PDB entry 8AHL | electron microscopy, 4.10 A resolution (low resolution: residue-level contacts below are approximate; hydrogen-bond / salt-bridge calls are withheld) | chains G and H of the 12 polymer chains in the assembly

== Chain G (and H) ==
Molecule: Crescentin
Organism: Caulobacter vibrioides
Notes: chain H of this document is another copy of the same molecule, construct and numbering; everything in this record applies to it too
Reference sequence: A0A8F8EC09 (A0A8F8EC09_CAUVI); the construct has insertions or renumbered stretches relative to UniProt, so the offset changes along the chain: 1-405 = UniProt 1-405; 409-460 = UniProt 406-457
Amino-acid sequence (460 residues; each row starts with the number of its first residue):
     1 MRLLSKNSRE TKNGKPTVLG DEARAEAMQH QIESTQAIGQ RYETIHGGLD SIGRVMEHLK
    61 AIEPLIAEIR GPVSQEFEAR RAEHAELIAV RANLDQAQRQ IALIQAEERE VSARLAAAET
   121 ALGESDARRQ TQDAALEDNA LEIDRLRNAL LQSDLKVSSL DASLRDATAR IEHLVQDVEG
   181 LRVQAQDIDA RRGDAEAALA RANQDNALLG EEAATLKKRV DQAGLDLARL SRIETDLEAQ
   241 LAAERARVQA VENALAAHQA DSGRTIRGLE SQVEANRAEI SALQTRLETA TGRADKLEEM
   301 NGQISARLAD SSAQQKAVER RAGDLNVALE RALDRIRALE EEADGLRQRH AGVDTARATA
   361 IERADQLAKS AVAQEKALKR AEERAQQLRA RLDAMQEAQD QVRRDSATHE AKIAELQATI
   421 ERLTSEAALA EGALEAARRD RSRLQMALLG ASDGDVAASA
Disordered / not traced: 1-38, 194-460 (chain H: 1-30, 194-460)
Differences from the reference sequence: insertion (406-408)
From the paper describing this entry:
  - self-association interface (contacts with another copy of this molecule); pairs are residue here / residue on that copy: Glu43-Ser74, Glu57-Glu63

== Chain G / chain H interface ==
Residue-residue contacts - 84 pairs, chain G then chain H:
  Tyr42(G) with Tyr42(H)
  Phe77(G) with Phe77(H)
  Arg80(G) with Arg81(H)
  Glu83(G) with Arg81(H); His84(H)
  His84(G) with Arg81(H); Glu83(H); His84(H)
  Leu87(G) with Leu87(H); Ile88(H); Arg91(H)
  Val90(G) with Val90(H)
  Arg91(G) with Leu87(H)
  Asn93(G) with Leu94(H)
  Leu94(G) with Val90(H); Asn93(H); Leu94(H)
  Ala97(G) with Gln98(H); Ile101(H)
  Gln100(G) with Ile101(H)
  Ile101(G) with Ala97(H); Gln100(H); Ile101(H)
  Ile104(G) with Ile104(H); Gln105(H)
  Gln105(G) with Ile104(H)
  Glu107(G) with Glu108(H)
  Glu108(G) with Glu107(H); Glu108(H)
  Val111(G) with Glu108(H); Val111(H); Leu115(H)
  Arg114(G) with Leu115(H)
  Leu115(G) with Val111(H); Arg114(H); Leu115(H)
  Ala118(G) with Ala118(H); Leu122(H)
  Glu119(G) with Arg114(H)
  Ala121(G) with Leu122(H)
  Leu122(G) with Ala121(H); Leu122(H)
  Ser125(G) with Ser125(H); Arg129(H)
  Arg128(G) with Arg129(H)
  Arg129(G) with Arg128(H); Arg129(H)
  Gln132(G) with Arg129(H)
  Leu136(G) with Gln132(H); Leu136(H)
  Asn139(G) with Asn139(H)
  Ile143(G) with Asn139(H); Glu142(H); Ile143(H)
  Leu146(G) with Leu146(H)
  Arg147(G) with Glu142(H); Arg145(H); Leu146(H)
  Leu150(G) with Leu150(H)
  Ser153(G) with Leu150(H); Ser153(H)
  Lys156(G) with Val157(H)
  Val157(G) with Lys156(H); Val157(H); Leu160(H)
  Leu164(G) with Leu160(H); Ser163(H)
  Ala167(G) with Ala167(H)
  Arg170(G) with Ile171(H)
  Ile171(G) with Arg170(H)
  Asp177(G) with Val178(H)
  Val178(G) with Leu174(H); Leu181(H)
  Leu181(G) with Leu181(H); Arg182(H)
  Arg182(G) with Leu181(H)
  Gln184(G) with Gln184(H); Ala185(H)
  Ala185(G) with Gln184(H)
  Ile188(G) with Gln184(H); Ile188(H); Asp189(H)
  Asp189(G) with Ile188(H)
  Arg192(G) with Arg191(H)
Also at the interface, not in a pair above, chain G (55 interface residues in all): Ala140, Glu142, Asp154, Leu160, Leu174
Also at the interface, not in a pair above, chain H (61 interface residues in all): Arg80, Asp133, Ala135, Ala140, Arg147, Ala149, Asp177, Arg192

== In short ==
Chain G and chain H form an interface of 55 and 61 residues respectively. The paper reports a self-association
interface involving Glu43(G) and Glu57(G).
Both chains are Crescentin (Caulobacter vibrioides). Entry 8AHL (Cryo-EM structure of crescentin filaments
(stutter mutant, C1 symmetry and large box)) was determined by electron microscopy (same publication as 8AFE,
8AFH, 8AFL, 8AFM, 8AIA, 8AIX and 8AJB).
